PDB entry 6BJC | electron microscopy, 3.30 A resolution | chains A and T of the 14 polymer chains in the assembly

== Chain A ==
Name: Tubulin alpha-1B chain
From: Sus scrofa
UniProtKB: Q2XVP4 (TBA1B_PIG); residues 1-451 here = UniProt positions 1-451
Sequence (451 residues; each row starts with the number of its first residue):
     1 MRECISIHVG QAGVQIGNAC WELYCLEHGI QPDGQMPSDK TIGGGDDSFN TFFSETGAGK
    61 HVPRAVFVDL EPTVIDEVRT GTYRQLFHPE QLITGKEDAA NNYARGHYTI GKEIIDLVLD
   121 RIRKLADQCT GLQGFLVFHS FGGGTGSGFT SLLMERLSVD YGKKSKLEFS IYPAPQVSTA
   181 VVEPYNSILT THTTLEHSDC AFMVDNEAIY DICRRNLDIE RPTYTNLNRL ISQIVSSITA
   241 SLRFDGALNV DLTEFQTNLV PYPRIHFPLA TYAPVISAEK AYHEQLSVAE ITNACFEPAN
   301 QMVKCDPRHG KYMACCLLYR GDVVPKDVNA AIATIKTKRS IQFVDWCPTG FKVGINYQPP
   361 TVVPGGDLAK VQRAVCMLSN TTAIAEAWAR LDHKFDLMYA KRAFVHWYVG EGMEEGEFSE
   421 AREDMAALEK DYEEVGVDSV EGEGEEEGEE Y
Disordered / not traced: 38-46, 440-451
Residues lining bound ligands: GTP (guanosine-5'-triphosphate): G10, Q11, A12, Q15, D69, D98, A99, A100, N101, S140, G143, G144, T145, G146, I171, T179, E183, N206, Y224, L227, N228, I231
Swiss-Prot annotation at these positions:
  - motif: M1 to C4 (MREC motif)
  - active site: E254
  - binding site (GTP): G10, Q11, A12, Q15, E71, A99, S140, G143, G144, T145, G146, T179, E183, N206, Y224, N228, L252
  - binding site (Mg(2+)): E71
  - site: Y451 (Involved in polymerization)
  - modified residue: K40 (N6,N6,N6-trimethyllysine), S48 (Phosphoserine), S232 (Phosphoserine), Y282 (3'-nitrotyrosine), R339 (Omega-N-methylarginine), S439 (Phosphoserine), E443 (5-glutamyl polyglutamate), E445 (5-glutamyl polyglutamate), Y451 (3'-nitrotyrosine)
  - cross-link (Glycyl lysine isopeptide (Lys-Gly)): K326 (interchain with G-Cter in ubiquitin), K370 (interchain with G-Cter in ubiquitin)

== Chain T ==
Name: Targeting protein for Xklp2
From: Homo sapiens
UniProtKB: Q9ULW0 (TPX2_HUMAN); residue numbers follow UniProt; this construct covers 1-747
Sequence (747 residues; numbered 1 to 747; the number before each row is that of its first residue):
     1 MSQVKSSYSY DAPSDFINFS SLDDEGDTQN IDSWFEEKAN LENKLLGKNG TGGLFQGKTP
    61 LRKANLQQAI VTPLKPVDNT YYKEAEKENL VEQSIPSNAC SSLEVEAAIS RKTPAQPQRR
   121 SLRLSAQKDL EQKEKHHVKM KAKRCATPVI IDEILPSKKM KVSNNKKKPE EEGSAHQDTA
   181 EKNASSPEKA KGRHTVPCMP PAKQKFLKST EEQELEKSMK MQQEVVEMRK KNEEFKKLAL
   241 AGIGQPVKKS VSQVTKSVDF HFRTDERIKQ HPKNQEEYKE VNFTSELRKH PSSPARVTKG
   301 CTIVKPFNLS QGKKRTFDET VSTYVPLAQQ VEDFHKRTPN RYHLRSKKDD INLLPSKSSV
   361 TKICRDPQTP VLQTKHRARA VTCKSTAELE AEELEKLQQY KFKARELDPR ILEGGPILPK
   421 KPPVKPPTEP IGFDLEIEKR IQERESKKKT EDEHFEFHSR PCPTKILEDV VGVPEKKVLP
   481 ITVPKSPAFA LKNRIRMPTK EDEEEDEPVV IKAQPVPHYG VPFKPQIPEA RTVEICPFSF
   541 DSRDKERQLQ KEKKIKELQK GEVPKFKALP LPHFDTINLP EKKVKNVTQI EPFCLETDRR
   601 GALKAQTWKH QLEEELRQQK EAACFKARPN TVISQEPFVP KKEKKSVAEG LSGSLVQEPF
   661 QLATEKRAKE RQELEKRMAE VEAQKAQQLE EARLQEEEQK KEELARLRRE LVHKANPIRK
   721 YQGLEIKSSD QPLTVPVSPK FSTRFHC
Disordered / not traced: 1-299, 312-322, 342-747
Swiss-Prot annotation at these positions:
  - modified residue: T59 (Phosphothreonine), T72 (Phosphothreonine), S121 (Phosphoserine), S125 (Phosphoserine), K128 (N6-acetyllysine), T147 (Phosphothreonine), S257 (Phosphoserine), S292 (Phosphoserine), S293 (Phosphoserine), K305 (N6-acetyllysine), S310 (Phosphoserine), T338 (Phosphothreonine), S359 (Phosphoserine), T369 (Phosphothreonine), K375 (N6-acetyllysine), S486 (Phosphoserine), T499 (Phosphothreonine), S738 (Phosphoserine)
  - cross-link (Glycyl lysine isopeptide (Lys-Gly)): K477 (interchain with G-Cter in SUMO2), K500 (interchain with G-Cter in SUMO2), K641 (interchain with G-Cter in SUMO2), K740 (interchain with G-Cter in SUMO2)
  - natural variant: T464 (T464N: In a colorectal cancer sample)

== Chain A / chain T interface ==
Residue-residue contacts (21; chain A residue first):
  R123(A) - Y324(T)
  A126(A) - P326(T)
  D127(A) - Y324(T)  hydrogen bond
  D127(A) - L327(T)
  D127(A) - A328(T)  hydrogen bond (backbone-backbone)
  C129(A) - P326(T)
  T130(A) - Q329(T)
  T130(A) - E332(T)  hydrogen bond
  D160(A) - Y324(T)
  Y161(A) - Y324(T)  hydrophobic
  Y262(A) - F307(T)
  Y262(A) - L309(T)  hydrophobic
  R264(A) - S310(T)  hydrogen bond
  R264(A) - Q311(T)  hydrogen bond (side chain-backbone)
  W346(A) - F307(T)
  D431(A) - L309(T)
  D431(A) - S310(T)  hydrogen bond
  E434(A) - F307(T)
  E434(A) - N308(T)  hydrogen bond (side chain-backbone)
  V435(A) - F307(T)  hydrophobic
  V435(A) - L309(T)  hydrophobic
Interface residues without a listed pair, chain A (16 interface residues in all): Q128, G131, A427
Interface residues without a listed pair, chain T (12 interface residues in all): T323
The authors on this interface:
  - pairs named by the authors: Y262(A)-F307(T) (hydrophobic contact), W346(A)-F307(T) (hydrophobic contact), V435(A)-F307(T) (hydrophobic contact)
  - interface residues, chain T: G300(T)

== In short ==
16 residues of chain A and 12 residues of chain T are in contact; the contacts include 7 hydrogen bonds. Polar
contacts include D127(A)-Y324(T), T130(A)-E332(T) and R264(A)-S310(T). The authors report hydrophobic contacts
between Y262(A) and F307(T), W346(A) and F307(T) and V435(A) and F307(T). Bound to chain A: GTP. The paper
reports the interface residue G300(T).
Chain A is Tubulin alpha-1B chain (Sus scrofa) and chain T is Targeting protein for Xklp2 (Homo sapiens); the
structure, TPX2_mini decorated GMPCPP-microtubule, was determined by electron microscopy.
